PDB entry 8WDU | electron microscopy, 2.24 A resolution | chains L and M of the 36 polymer chains in the assembly

# Chain L
Molecule: Reaction center protein L chain
Source organism: Allochromatium vinosum DSM 180
UniProtKB: P51762 (RCEL_ALLVD); residues 1-278 here = UniProt positions 1-278
Chain sequence (278 residues; numbered 1 to 278; the number before each row is that of its first residue):
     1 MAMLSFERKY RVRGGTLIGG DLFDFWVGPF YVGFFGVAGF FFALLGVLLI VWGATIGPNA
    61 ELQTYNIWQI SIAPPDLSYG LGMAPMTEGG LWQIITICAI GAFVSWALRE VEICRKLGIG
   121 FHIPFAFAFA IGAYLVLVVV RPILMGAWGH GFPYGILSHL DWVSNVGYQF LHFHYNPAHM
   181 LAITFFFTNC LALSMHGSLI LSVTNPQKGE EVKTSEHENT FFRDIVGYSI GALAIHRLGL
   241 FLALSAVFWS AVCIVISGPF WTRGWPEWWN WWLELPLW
Not modelled in the structure: 1
Metal / ion sites: Fe ion: His-196, His-236 (shared with His-219(M), Glu-234(M), His-266(M) of chain M)
Ligand contacts:
  - bacteriochlorophyll a (BCL), molecule 1: Val-47, Ile-50, Phe-103, Tyr-134, Leu-137, Phe-152, Ile-156, Leu-157, His-159, Leu-160, Trp-162, Val-163
  - bacteriochlorophyll a (BCL), molecule 2: Phe-103, Phe-127, Ala-130, Ile-131, Ala-133, Tyr-134, Leu-137, Trp-162, Val-163, Ser-164, Val-166, Gly-167, Tyr-168, Phe-173, His-174, His-179, Ala-182, Ile-183, Phe-186, Phe-187, Val-247, Ser-250, Ala-251, Cys-253, Ile-254
  - bacteriochlorophyll a (BCL), molecule 3: Val-163, Tyr-168, His-174, Phe-187
  - bacteriochlorophyll a (BCL), molecule 4: His-174, His-179, Met-180, Ile-183, Thr-184, Phe-187, Thr-188, Leu-191
  - bacteriopheophytin a (BPH), molecule 1: Phe-42, Ala-43, Gly-46, Val-47, Ile-50, Ile-95, Cys-98, Ala-99, Ala-102, Phe-103, Trp-106, Glu-110, Ile-123, Ala-126, Phe-127, Phe-129, Ala-130, Tyr-134, Phe-152, Tyr-154, Gly-155, Ile-156, His-159, Phe-186, Ala-243, Leu-244, Val-247
  - bacteriopheophytin a (BPH), molecule 2: Phe-187, Cys-190, Leu-191, Ser-194, Met-195, Ile-225, Val-226
  - menaquinone 8 (MQ8): Phe-25, Val-27, Phe-30, Tyr-31, Val-32, Gly-36, Val-37, Phe-40, Trp-106, Arg-109
  - Ubiquinone-8 (UQ8), molecule 1: Leu-22, Phe-23, Phe-34, Phe-35, Val-37, Ala-38, Phe-41, Phe-42, Leu-45, Ile-97, Cys-98, Ile-100, Gly-101, Val-104, Ser-105
  - Ubiquinone-8 (UQ8), molecule 2: Thr-184, Phe-185, Thr-188, Leu-191, Ala-192, Met-195, His-196, Leu-199, Ile-200, Glu-218, Asn-219, Phe-222, Val-226, Tyr-228, Ser-229, Ile-230, Gly-231, Ala-232, Ile-235, Leu-238, Leu-242
  - Ubiquinone-8 (UQ8), molecule 3: Trp-269, Trp-271, Trp-272, Leu-277, Trp-278
  - Z41 ((2S)-3-hydroxypropane-1,2-diyl dihexadecanoate): Val-136, Val-140, Phe-248, Ala-251, Val-252, Val-255, Ile-256, Phe-260
Curated features (UniProtKB/Swiss-Prot):
  - binding site ((7R,8Z)-bacteriochlorophyll b): His-159, His-179
  - binding site (Fe cation): His-196, His-236
  - binding site (a ubiquinone): Phe-222

# Chain M
Molecule: Reaction center protein M chain
Source organism: Allochromatium vinosum DSM 180
UniProtKB: P51763 (RCEM_ALLVD); residue numbers follow UniProt; this construct covers 1-325
Chain sequence (325 residues; numbered 1 to 325; the number before each row is that of its first residue):
     1 MPEYQNIFTT VQVRAPAYPG VPLPKGSLPR IGKPIFSYWA GKIGDAQIGP IYLGFTGTLS
    61 IIFGFMAIFI IGFNMLASVD WNIIQFVKHF FWLGLEPPAP QYGLTIPPLS EGGWWLMAGF
   121 FLTMSILLWW VRTYKRAEAL GMSQHLSWAF AAAIFFYLSL GFIRPVMMGS WAEAVPFGIF
   181 PHLDWTAAFS IRYGNLYYNP FHMLSIAFLY GSALLFAMHG ATILAVSRFG GDREIDQITD
   241 RGTAAERAAI FWRWTMGFNA SMESIHRWAW WCAVLTVITA GIGILLTGTV VENWYLWAIK
   301 HGVAPAYPEV VTAVDPYATA TGVTQ
Not modelled in the structure: 1, 320-325
Metal / ion sites: Mg2+: Glu-96 (shared with 2 residues of chain C); Fe ion: His-219, Glu-234, His-266 (shared with His-196(L), His-236(L) of chain L)
Ligand contacts:
  - bacteriochlorophyll a (BCL), molecule 1: Ile-68, Ile-71, Leu-122, Ile-126, Phe-150, Ala-153, Ile-154, Phe-156, Tyr-157, Leu-160, Phe-177, Trp-185, Thr-186, Ala-187, Phe-189, Ser-190, Asn-195, Leu-196, Tyr-197, Asn-199, His-202, Ser-205, Ile-206, Leu-209, Tyr-210, Thr-276, Val-277, Ala-280, Gly-283, Ile-284
  - bacteriochlorophyll a (BCL), molecule 2: Phe-90, Phe-91, Phe-156, Tyr-157, Leu-160, Val-175, Ile-179, His-182, Leu-183, Trp-185, Thr-186
  - bacteriochlorophyll a (BCL), molecule 3: Thr-186, Tyr-197, Leu-209, Tyr-210
  - bacteriochlorophyll a (BCL), molecule 4: Tyr-197, His-202, Met-203, Ile-206, Ala-207, Tyr-210, Gly-211, Leu-214
  - bacteriopheophytin a (BPH), molecule 1: Leu-53, Ser-60, Ile-61, Gly-64, Phe-65, Ile-68, Leu-122, Ser-125, Ile-126, Trp-129, Thr-133, Leu-146, Ala-149, Phe-150, Ala-153, Ala-273, Val-274, Val-277
  - bacteriopheophytin a (BPH), molecule 2: Tyr-210, Ala-213, Leu-214, Ala-217, Met-218, Trp-252, Thr-255, Met-256
  - spirilloxanthin (CRT): Phe-65, Ile-68, Phe-69, Ile-71, Gly-72, Met-75, Phe-90, Ile-106, Trp-115, Leu-116, Gly-119, Phe-120, Thr-123, Tyr-157, Leu-160, Gly-161, Phe-162, Trp-171, Val-175, Pro-176, Phe-177, Gly-178, Ile-179, His-182
  - menaquinone 8 (MQ8): Leu-214, Leu-215, Met-218, His-219, Thr-222, Ala-245, Ala-248, Ala-249, Trp-252, Met-256, Phe-258, Asn-259, Ala-260, Ser-261, Met-262, Ile-265, Trp-268
  - Ubiquinone-8 (UQ8): Ile-83, Phe-86, Val-87, Phe-90, Phe-91, Trp-92
Curated features (UniProtKB/Swiss-Prot):
  - binding site ((7R,8Z)-bacteriochlorophyll b): His-182, His-202
  - binding site (Fe cation): His-219, Glu-234, His-266
  - binding site (a ubiquinone): Trp-252

# Chain L / chain M interface
Contacting residue pairs - 220 pairs, chain L then chain M:
  Ala-2(L) / Arg-253(M)
  Leu-4(L) / Arg-253(M)
  Leu-4(L) / Asn-259(M)
  Phe-6(L) / Arg-241(M)
  Phe-6(L) / Glu-246(M)
  Phe-6(L) / Ile-250(M)  hydrophobic
  Glu-7(L) / Ile-250(M)
  Glu-7(L) / Arg-253(M)  salt bridge
  Glu-7(L) / Trp-254(M)  hydrogen bond
  Lys-9(L) / Glu-246(M)  salt bridge
  Tyr-10(L) / Thr-243(M)  hydrogen bond
  Tyr-10(L) / Glu-246(M)  hydrogen bond
  Tyr-10(L) / Arg-247(M)
  Tyr-10(L) / Ile-250(M)  hydrophobic
  Tyr-10(L) / Trp-254(M)
  Arg-11(L) / Trp-254(M)
  Trp-26(L) / Trp-254(M)
  Pro-29(L) / Arg-253(M)
  Pro-29(L) / Trp-254(M)
  Pro-29(L) / Gly-257(M)
  Phe-30(L) / Trp-254(M)
  Phe-30(L) / Thr-255(M)
  Phe-30(L) / Met-256(M)
  Phe-30(L) / Gly-257(M)
  Tyr-31(L) / Trp-254(M)  hydrogen bond (backbone-backbone)
  Pro-58(L) / Pro-308(M)  hydrophobic
  Asn-59(L) / Pro-308(M)
  Leu-62(L) / Ala-306(M)  hydrophobic
  Leu-62(L) / Tyr-307(M)
  Leu-62(L) / Pro-308(M)
  Asn-66(L) / Gly-302(M)  hydrogen bond (side chain-backbone)
  Trp-68(L) / Gly-302(M)
  Trp-68(L) / Val-303(M)
  Gln-69(L) / Gly-302(M)  hydrogen bond (side chain-backbone)
  Gln-69(L) / Val-303(M)
  Gln-69(L) / Ala-304(M)
  Gln-69(L) / Pro-305(M)
  Trp-106(L) / Thr-255(M)
  Arg-109(L) / Trp-254(M)  hydrogen bond (side chain-backbone)
  Arg-109(L) / Thr-255(M)  hydrogen bond (side chain-backbone)
  Glu-110(L) / Phe-251(M)
  Glu-110(L) / Thr-255(M)
  Ile-113(L) / Phe-251(M)  hydrophobic
  Ile-113(L) / Trp-254(M)  hydrophobic
  Ile-113(L) / Thr-255(M)
  Cys-114(L) / Phe-251(M)  hydrophobic
  Leu-117(L) / Arg-247(M)  hydrogen bond (backbone-side chain)
  Leu-117(L) / Ile-250(M)  hydrophobic
  Leu-117(L) / Phe-251(M)  hydrophobic
  Leu-117(L) / Trp-254(M)  hydrophobic
  Gly-118(L) / Arg-228(M)  hydrogen bond (backbone-side chain)
  Gly-118(L) / Phe-229(M)
  Ile-119(L) / Ala-225(M)
  Ile-119(L) / Val-226(M)  hydrophobic
  Ile-119(L) / Arg-228(M)
  Ile-119(L) / Phe-229(M)  hydrophobic
  Ile-119(L) / Phe-251(M)  hydrophobic
  Gly-120(L) / Ala-225(M)  hydrogen bond (backbone-backbone)
  Gly-120(L) / Arg-228(M)
  His-122(L) / Gln-5(M)  hydrogen bond (side chain-backbone)
  His-122(L) / Ala-221(M)
  His-122(L) / Leu-224(M)
  His-122(L) / Ala-225(M)
  Ile-123(L) / Ala-221(M)
  Ile-123(L) / Thr-222(M)
  Ile-123(L) / Phe-251(M)  hydrophobic
  Ile-123(L) / Trp-252(M)  hydrophobic
  Leu-157(L) / Tyr-198(M)  hydrophobic
  Leu-157(L) / Val-303(M)
  Leu-157(L) / Pro-305(M)
  Ser-158(L) / Pro-305(M)
  Ser-158(L) / Tyr-307(M)
  Leu-160(L) / Tyr-197(M)
  Asp-161(L) / Tyr-198(M)  hydrogen bond
  Asp-161(L) / Pro-305(M)
  Asp-161(L) / Tyr-307(M)  hydrogen bond
  Val-163(L) / Tyr-197(M)
  Ser-164(L) / Tyr-197(M)
  Tyr-168(L) / Ile-191(M)
  His-172(L) / Leu-183(M)
  His-172(L) / Asp-184(M)  salt bridge
  His-172(L) / Ala-187(M)
  His-174(L) / Leu-183(M)  hydrogen bond (side chain-backbone)
  His-174(L) / Thr-186(M)
  His-174(L) / Ala-187(M)
  Tyr-175(L) / Phe-180(M)  hydrophobic
  Tyr-175(L) / Asp-184(M)  hydrogen bond
  Met-180(L) / Phe-180(M)  hydrophobic
  Phe-186(L) / Leu-209(M)
  Phe-186(L) / Ala-213(M)  hydrophobic
  Phe-187(L) / Leu-209(M)  hydrophobic
  Asn-189(L) / Ser-212(M)  hydrogen bond (side chain-backbone)
  Asn-189(L) / Ala-213(M)
  Asn-189(L) / Phe-216(M)
  Cys-190(L) / Ser-212(M)
  Cys-190(L) / Ala-273(M)
  Cys-190(L) / Thr-276(M)
  Ala-192(L) / Phe-216(M)
  Leu-193(L) / Ser-212(M)
  Leu-193(L) / Phe-216(M)  hydrophobic
  Leu-193(L) / Ala-269(M)  hydrophobic
  Ser-194(L) / Ala-273(M)
  Met-195(L) / Leu-146(M)  hydrophobic
  His-196(L) / His-219(M)  hydrogen bond
  His-196(L) / Glu-234(M)  salt bridge
  His-196(L) / His-266(M)  hydrogen bond
  Gly-197(L) / His-266(M)
  Gly-197(L) / Trp-270(M)
  Ser-198(L) / His-145(M)
  Ser-198(L) / Leu-146(M)
  Ser-198(L) / Ala-149(M)
  Ser-198(L) / Trp-270(M)  hydrogen bond
  Leu-199(L) / Met-142(M)  hydrophobic
  Ile-200(L) / Glu-234(M)
  Ile-200(L) / Ile-238(M)  hydrophobic
  Ile-200(L) / His-266(M)
  Leu-201(L) / His-145(M)
  Leu-201(L) / Glu-263(M)
  Leu-201(L) / His-266(M)
  Leu-201(L) / Arg-267(M)
  Ser-202(L) / Met-142(M)
  Ser-202(L) / Ser-143(M)  hydrogen bond (backbone-backbone)
  Ser-202(L) / His-145(M)
  Val-203(L) / Ile-235(M)  hydrophobic
  Thr-204(L) / Ile-238(M)
  Thr-204(L) / Glu-263(M)
  Asn-205(L) / Ser-143(M)  hydrogen bond (backbone-side chain)
  Asn-205(L) / Glu-263(M)  hydrogen bond
  Asn-205(L) / Arg-267(M)  hydrogen bond
  Pro-206(L) / Gly-141(M)
  Pro-206(L) / Ser-143(M)
  Gln-207(L) / Glu-138(M)
  Gln-207(L) / Gly-141(M)
  Gln-207(L) / Met-142(M)  hydrogen bond (side chain-backbone)
  Gln-207(L) / Ser-143(M)
  Val-212(L) / Ile-235(M)  hydrophobic
  Lys-213(L) / Leu-140(M)  hydrogen bond (side chain-backbone)
  Lys-213(L) / Gly-141(M)
  Lys-213(L) / Ile-235(M)
  Thr-214(L) / Ile-235(M)
  Ser-215(L) / Ile-235(M)
  Glu-216(L) / Tyr-18(M)
  Glu-216(L) / Val-21(M)
  His-217(L) / Val-21(M)
  His-217(L) / Leu-140(M)
  Glu-218(L) / Ile-235(M)
  Thr-220(L) / Tyr-18(M)
  Thr-220(L) / Gly-20(M)
  Thr-220(L) / Val-21(M)  hydrogen bond (side chain-backbone)
  Thr-220(L) / Arg-30(M)
  Phe-221(L) / Arg-136(M)
  Phe-221(L) / Ala-137(M)
  Phe-221(L) / Leu-140(M)  hydrophobic
  Phe-221(L) / Met-142(M)  hydrophobic
  Phe-221(L) / Leu-146(M)  hydrophobic
  Arg-223(L) / Asp-45(M)  salt bridge
  Arg-223(L) / Gln-47(M)
  Arg-223(L) / Gly-49(M)
  Arg-223(L) / Pro-50(M)
  Arg-223(L) / Ile-51(M)
  Arg-223(L) / Tyr-52(M)
  Asp-224(L) / Arg-30(M)  salt bridge
  Asp-224(L) / Ile-51(M)
  Asp-224(L) / Tyr-52(M)  hydrogen bond (backbone-backbone)
  Asp-224(L) / Arg-132(M)  hydrogen bond (backbone-side chain)
  Asp-224(L) / Arg-136(M)
  Ile-225(L) / Ile-51(M)
  Ile-225(L) / Trp-129(M)
  Ile-225(L) / Arg-132(M)  hydrogen bond (backbone-side chain)
  Ile-225(L) / Arg-136(M)
  Ile-225(L) / Leu-146(M)  hydrophobic
  Val-226(L) / Ile-51(M)
  Gly-227(L) / Ile-48(M)
  Gly-227(L) / Gly-49(M)  hydrogen bond (backbone-backbone)
  Gly-227(L) / Pro-50(M)
  Gly-227(L) / Ile-51(M)
  Tyr-228(L) / Ala-40(M)
  Tyr-228(L) / Asp-45(M)  hydrogen bond (side chain-backbone)
  Tyr-228(L) / Gln-47(M)
  Tyr-228(L) / Ile-48(M)  hydrophobic
  Ser-229(L) / Asp-45(M)
  Ile-230(L) / Gly-44(M)
  Ile-230(L) / Asp-45(M)  hydrogen bond (backbone-backbone)
  Ala-232(L) / Asp-232(M)
  Leu-233(L) / Asn-6(M)
  Leu-233(L) / Leu-224(M)  hydrophobic
  Leu-233(L) / Asp-232(M)
  Ala-234(L) / Ile-43(M)
  Ala-234(L) / Gly-44(M)
  Ile-235(L) / Phe-216(M)
  His-236(L) / His-219(M)  hydrogen bond
  His-236(L) / Gly-220(M)
  His-236(L) / Ile-223(M)
  His-236(L) / Glu-234(M)  salt bridge
  Arg-237(L) / Tyr-4(M)
  Arg-237(L) / Asn-6(M)  hydrogen bond
  Arg-237(L) / Ile-7(M)  hydrogen bond (side chain-backbone)
  Arg-237(L) / Phe-8(M)
  Arg-237(L) / Thr-9(M)  hydrogen bond
  Arg-237(L) / Lys-42(M)
  Arg-237(L) / Ile-43(M)  hydrogen bond (side chain-backbone)
  Arg-237(L) / Leu-224(M)
  Gly-239(L) / Phe-216(M)
  Leu-240(L) / Ala-217(M)
  Leu-240(L) / Ala-221(M)  hydrophobic
  Leu-240(L) / Leu-224(M)  hydrophobic
  Ala-243(L) / Ala-213(M)
  Ala-243(L) / Ala-217(M)  hydrophobic
  Trp-269(L) / Trp-92(M)  hydrophobic
  Trp-269(L) / Phe-180(M)
  Trp-272(L) / Val-87(M)
  Trp-272(L) / Lys-88(M)  hydrogen bond (side chain-backbone)
  Trp-272(L) / Trp-92(M)
  Leu-273(L) / Lys-88(M)
  Leu-273(L) / Trp-92(M)  hydrophobic
  Leu-277(L) / Ile-84(M)
  Trp-278(L) / Ile-84(M)  hydrophobic
  Trp-278(L) / Gln-85(M)  hydrogen bond (backbone-side chain)
  Trp-278(L) / Val-87(M)  hydrophobic
  Trp-278(L) / Lys-88(M)  hydrogen bond (backbone-side chain)
Other interface residues (no listed pair), chain L (97 interface residues in all): Met-3, Lys-116, Ala-126, Glu-210, Asn-219, Phe-222, Gly-231
Other interface residues (no listed pair), chain M (103 interface residues in all): Leu-23, Phe-91, Thr-133, Gln-144, Asn-195, Met-203, Leu-215, Met-218, Ser-227, Thr-239, Ala-249

# In short
97 residues of chain L face 103 of chain M across their interface, with 41 hydrogen bonds and 7 salt bridges.
Polar pairs include Glu-7(L)/Arg-253(M), Lys-9(L)/Glu-246(M) and His-172(L)/Asp-184(M).
Chain L is Reaction center protein L chain and chain M is Reaction center protein M chain, both from
Allochromatium vinosum DSM 180; the structure, Photosynthetic LH1-RC complex from the purple sulfur bacterium
Allochromatium vinosum purified by sucrose density, was determined by electron microscopy together with 8WDV
from the same study.
